PDB entry 5O1W | X-ray diffraction, 2.30 A resolution | chain A

== Chain A ==
Name: Protein NRD1
From: Saccharomyces cerevisiae
UniProt: P53617 (NRD1_YEAST); numbering as in UniProt (aligned over 301-489)
Sequence (191 residues; each row starts with the number of its first residue):
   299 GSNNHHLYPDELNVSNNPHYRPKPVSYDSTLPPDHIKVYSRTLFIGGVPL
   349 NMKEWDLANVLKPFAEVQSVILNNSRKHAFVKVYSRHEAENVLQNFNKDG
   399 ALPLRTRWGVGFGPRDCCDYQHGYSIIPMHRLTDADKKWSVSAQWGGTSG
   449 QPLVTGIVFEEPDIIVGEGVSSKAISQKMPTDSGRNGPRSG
Disordered / not traced: 299-304, 472-489
Construct notes: expression tag (299-300)
What the authors report for this chain:
  - contacts within the chain: Arg319-Glu386 (salt bridge), Arg339-Glu459, Arg339-Asp461 (salt bridge), Arg339-Gln366 (hydrogen bond)
  - conformationally variable residues (side-chain flip): Trp353
  - mutagenesis - K335E, K335E/Y418A, K335M, K335R, T340A, K380A, Y418A, V468*: decreased growth
  - mutagenesis - W353A: unchanged binding to CCGUAACC
  - mutagenesis - K335E: decreased binding to GUAA
  - mutagenesis - W353A, R374A, R413G, C415S/C416S, W437A: unchanged growth

== Summary ==
From the paper: K335E, K335E/Y418A and K335M, among others, reduce growth; conformational variability at
Trp353; 13 substitutions were tested in all.
Chain A is Protein NRD1 (Saccharomyces cerevisiae); the structure, Structure of Nrd1 RNA binding domain, was
determined by X-ray diffraction, deposited together with 5O1X, 5O1Y, 5O1Z and 5O20.
